3K6T - chains A and B; structure by X-ray diffraction, 2.04 A resolution.

== Chain A (and B) ==
Name: Female germline-specific tumor suppressor gld-1
From: Caenorhabditis elegans
Notes: chain B of this document is another copy of the same molecule, construct and numbering; everything in this record applies to it too
UniProtKB: Q17339 (GLD1_CAEEL); residues 144-200 here = UniProt positions 144-200
Sequence (60 residues; each row starts with the number of its first residue; note: 143 numbers in that range are skipped by the numbering (no residue carries them; nothing is unmodelled there); numbers below 1 keep their minus sign (Gly-2 is residue -2)):
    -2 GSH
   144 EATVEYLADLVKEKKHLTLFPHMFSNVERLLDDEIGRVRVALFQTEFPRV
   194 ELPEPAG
Disordered / not traced: -2, 196-200 (chain B: -2, 191-200)
Differences from the reference sequence: expression tag (-2 to 0)
UniProt features mapped onto this chain:
  - mutagenesis: Tyr149 (Y149F: Moderate decrease in monomer stability), Leu150 (L150A: Moderate decrease in monomer stability), Glu156 (E156A: No effect on homodimer stability), Leu160 (L160A: Moderate decrease in homodimer stability), Phe163 (F163A: Moderate decrease in homodimer stability), Pro164 (P164A: No effect on homodimer stability), Phe167 (F167A: Moderate decrease in homodimer stability), Asn169 (N169A: No effect on homodimer stability), Val170 (V170A: No effect on homodimer stability), Leu173 (L173A: Severe decrease in homodimer stability), Glu177 (E177A: Severe decrease in monomer stability; E177G: Loss of monomer stability), Val181 (V181A: Moderate decrease in monomer stability)
Reported in the primary citation:
  - contacts within the chain: Tyr149-Glu177 (hydrogen bond), Leu174-Glu177
  - self-association interface (contacts with another copy of this molecule); pairs are residue here / residue on that copy: Glu156-Asn169 (hydrogen bond), Glu156-Val170 (hydrogen bond), Leu173-Leu173, Leu160, Phe163, Phe167, Val170
  - mutagenesis - E156A, P164A: unchanged stability
  - mutagenesis - Y149F, L150A, L160A, F163A, F167A, N169A, L173A, E177A, V181A: decreased stability
  - mutagenesis - V170A: increased stability
  - mutagenesis - E177G: decreased expression

== How chain A and chain B interact ==
Contacting residue pairs - 32 pairs, chain A then chain B:
  His0(A) with Arg172(B)
  Tyr149(A) with Asn169(B); Arg172(B), hydrogen bond
  Asp152(A) with Asn169(B)
  Leu153(A) with Asn169(B)
  Glu156(A) with Met166(B); Phe167(B); Ser168(B), hydrogen bond (side chain-backbone); Asn169(B), hydrogen bond (side chain-backbone); Val170(B), hydrogen bond (side chain-backbone)
  His159(A) with Met166(B); Phe167(B)
  Leu160(A) with Phe167(B), hydrophobic
  Phe163(A) with Phe163(B), hydrophobic
  Phe167(A) with Glu156(B); His159(B); Leu160(B), hydrophobic
  Ser168(A) with Glu156(B)
  Asn169(A) with Tyr149(B); Asp152(B); Leu153(B); Glu156(B), hydrogen bond (backbone-side chain)
  Val170(A) with Glu156(B), hydrogen bond (backbone-side chain); Leu160(B), hydrophobic; Val170(B), hydrophobic; Leu174(B), hydrophobic
  Arg172(A) with His0(B); Tyr149(B), hydrogen bond
  Leu173(A) with Leu174(B), hydrophobic; Glu177(B)
  Leu174(A) with Val170(B), hydrophobic
  Glu177(A) with Leu173(B)

== Summary ==
16 residues of chain A face 17 of chain B across their interface; the contacts include 7 hydrogen bonds. Among
the polar pairs are Tyr149(A)-Arg172(B), Glu156(A)-Ser168(B) and Glu156(A)-Asn169(B). From the paper: Y149F,
L150A and L160A of chain A, among others, reduce stability; a self-association interface involving Glu156(A),
Leu160(A) and Phe163(A) among others; 13 substitutions were tested in all.
Chain A and chain B are both Female germline-specific tumor suppressor gld-1 (Caenorhabditis elegans); the
structure, Crystal structure of the GLD-1 homodimerization domain from Caenorhabditis elegans at 2.04 A
resolution, was determined by X-ray diffraction (same publication as 3KBL).
